PDB entry 2W3E | X-ray diffraction, 1.60 A resolution | chains A and B

== Chain A (and B) ==
Protein: Two component sensor histidine kinase devs (gaf family protein)
Organism: Mycobacterium tuberculosis
Notes: EC 2.7.3.-; fragment: gaf domain, residues 63-210; chain B of this document is another copy of the same molecule, construct and numbering; everything in this record applies to it too
Reference sequence: P95194 (P95194_MYCTU); residues 63-210 here = UniProt positions 63-210
Sequence (153 residues; numbered 58 to 210; the number before each row is that of its first residue):
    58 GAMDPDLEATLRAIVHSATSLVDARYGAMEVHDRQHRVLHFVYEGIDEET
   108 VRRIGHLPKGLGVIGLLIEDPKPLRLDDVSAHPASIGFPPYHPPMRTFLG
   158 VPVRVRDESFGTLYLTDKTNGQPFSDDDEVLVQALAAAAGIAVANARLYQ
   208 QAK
Disordered / not traced: 206-210 (chain B: 58-62, 208-210)
Metal / ion sites: Ca2+: Asp80, Asp183; heme Fe near His149 (its only coordinating residue here)
Small-molecule neighbours: heme (HEM): Tyr83, Gly84, Ala85, Phe98, Tyr100, Glu101, Ile103, Val108, Ile111, Gly112, His113, Leu114, Pro115, Lys116, Gly117, Leu118, Gly119, Val120, Ile121, Val136, Ala141, Ser142, Ile143, Gly144, Phe145, Pro146, His149, Met152, Phe155, Tyr171, Thr173
Reported in the primary citation:
  - heme coordination: His149
  - binding site for heme: Tyr171
  - contacts within the chain: Glu87-Tyr171 (hydrogen bond) (proposed by the authors, not directly observed)
  - contacts within the chain: His89-Asp90 (backbone contact), His89-Ser166 (water-mediated contact)
  - conformationally variable residues (side-chain flip): Glu87

== Chain A / chain B interface ==
Pairs across the interface (27; chain A residue first):
  Pro62(A) with Arg163(B)
  Asp63(A) with Val162(B); Arg163(B), hydrogen bond (side chain-backbone); Ile198(B)
  Leu64(A) with Ile198(B), hydrophobic
  Thr67(A) with Ala194(B); Ala195(B); Ile198(B)
  Ala70(A) with Ala191(B)
  Ser74(A) with Val187(B); Leu188(B)
  Leu78(A) with Asp184(B); Leu188(B), hydrophobic
  Leu188(A) with Leu78(B), hydrophobic
  Ala191(A) with Ser74(B); Leu78(B), hydrophobic
  Leu192(A) with Leu188(B), hydrophobic
  Ala195(A) with Leu192(B), hydrophobic; Ala195(B)
  Ile198(A) with Thr67(B); Ala195(B); Ala199(B), hydrophobic
  Ala199(A) with Ile198(B)
  Asn202(A) with Ile198(B); Ala199(B); Asn202(B)
  Ala203(A) with Ile198(B)
Interface residues without a listed pair, chain A (19 interface residues in all): Ile71, His73, Ser77, Val187
Interface residues without a listed pair, chain B (16 interface residues in all): Ile71

== Summary ==
19 residues of chain A and 16 residues of chain B are in contact, with 1 hydrogen bond. The hydrogen-bonded
pair is Asp63(A)-Arg163(B). Chain A binds heme. The Ca2+ site is built by Asp80(A) and Asp183(A). The paper
reports a binding site for heme at Tyr171(A); heme coordination by His149(A).
Both chains are Two component sensor histidine kinase devs (gaf family protein) (Mycobacterium tuberculosis).
Entry 2W3E (Oxidized structure of the first GAF domain of Mycobacterium tuberculosis DosS) was determined by
X-ray diffraction, deposited together with 2W3D, 2W3F, 2W3G and 2W3H.
